PDB entry 7JI2 | X-ray diffraction, 1.95 A resolution | chains A and C of the 3 polymer chains in the assembly

== Chain A ==
Molecule: H-2 class I histocompatibility antigen, K-B alpha chain
Organism: Mus musculus bactrianus
Reference sequence: P01901 (HA1B_MOUSE); residues 1-280 here correspond to UniProt positions 22-301 (UniProt number = residue number + 21)
Sequence (281 residues; each row starts with the number of its first residue; numbering starts at 0):
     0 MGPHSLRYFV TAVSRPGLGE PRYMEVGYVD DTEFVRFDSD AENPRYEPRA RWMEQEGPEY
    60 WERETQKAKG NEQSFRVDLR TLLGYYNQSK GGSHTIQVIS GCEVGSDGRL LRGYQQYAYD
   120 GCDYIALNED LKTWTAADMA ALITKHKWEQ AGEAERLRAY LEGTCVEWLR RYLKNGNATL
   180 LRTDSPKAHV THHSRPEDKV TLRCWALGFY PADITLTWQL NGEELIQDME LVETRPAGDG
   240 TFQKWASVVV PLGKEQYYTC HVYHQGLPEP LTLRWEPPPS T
Not modelled in the structure: 0, 279-280
Disulfide bonds: C101-C164, C203-C259
Sequence notes: initiating methionine (0)
Curated features (UniProtKB/Swiss-Prot):
  - region: E275 to T280 (Connecting peptide)
  - glycosylation (N-linked (GlcNAc...) asparagine): N86, N176

== Chain C ==
Molecule: OVA mutant peptide
Sequence (8 residues; each row starts with the number of its first residue):
     1 SIIQFEHL

== Chain A / chain C interface ==
Residue-residue contacts (43; chain A residue first):
  Y7(A) with S1(C), hydrogen bond (side chain-backbone); I2(C), hydrophobic
  V9(A) with I2(C), hydrophobic
  E24(A) with I2(C)
  Y45(A) with I2(C)
  R62(A) with S1(C), hydrogen bond
  E63(A) with S1(C), hydrogen bond; I2(C)
  K66(A) with S1(C), hydrogen bond; I2(C), hydrogen bond (side chain-backbone); Q4(C)
  N70(A) with I2(C); I3(C), hydrogen bond (side chain-backbone); Q4(C); F5(C), hydrogen bond (side chain-backbone)
  S73(A) with F5(C); H7(C), hydrogen bond
  F74(A) with F5(C), hydrophobic
  V76(A) with H7(C)
  D77(A) with H7(C); L8(C), hydrogen bond (side chain-backbone)
  T80(A) with L8(C)
  L81(A) with L8(C), hydrophobic
  Y84(A) with L8(C), hydrogen bond (side chain-backbone)
  V97(A) with F5(C), hydrophobic
  Q114(A) with F5(C)
  Y116(A) with F5(C); L8(C), hydrophobic
  T143(A) with L8(C), hydrogen bond (side chain-backbone)
  K146(A) with L8(C), hydrogen bond (side chain-backbone)
  W147(A) with E6(C); H7(C), hydrogen bond (side chain-backbone); L8(C), hydrophobic
  E152(A) with E6(C)
  R155(A) with I3(C); Q4(C), hydrogen bond (side chain-backbone); E6(C)
  L156(A) with I3(C), hydrophobic
  Y159(A) with S1(C), hydrogen bond (side chain-backbone); I2(C); I3(C)
  W167(A) with S1(C)
  Y171(A) with S1(C), hydrogen bond (side chain-backbone)
Interface residues without a listed pair, chain A (32 interface residues in all): L5, Y22, I95, S99, Y123

== In short ==
The interface between chain A and chain C involves 32 residues on one side and 8 on the other, with 16
hydrogen bonds. Polar contacts include Y7(A)-S1(C), R62(A)-S1(C) and E63(A)-S1(C).
Here chain A is H-2 class I histocompatibility antigen, K-B alpha chain (Mus musculus bactrianus) and chain C
is OVA mutant peptide. Entry 7JI2 (Crystal Structure of H2-Kb in complex with a OVA mutant peptide) was
determined by X-ray diffraction together with 6WL2, 6WL3 and 6WL4 from the same study.
